PDB entry 3X1T | X-ray diffraction, 2.81 A resolution | chains J and C of the 10 polymer chains in the assembly

== Chain J ==
Molecule: 146-nt DNA strand
Sequence (146 nucleotides; row label = number of the first residue in the row):
   147 ATCAATATCCACCTGCAGATTCTACCAAAAGTGTATTTGGAAACTGCTCC
   197 ATCAAAAGGCATGTTCAGCTGAATTCAGCTGAACATGCCTTTTGATGGAG
   247 CAGTTTCCAAATACACTTTTGGTAGAATCTGCAGGTGGATATTGAT
Metal / ion sites: Mn2+ site 1: DG185, DG186; Mn2+ site 2 near DG217 (its only coordinating residue here); Mn2+ site 3 near DT232 (its only coordinating residue here); Mn2+ site 4 near DC247 (its only coordinating residue here); Mn2+ site 5 near DG280 (its only coordinating residue here)

== Chain C ==
Molecule: Histone H2A
Source organism: Mus musculus
UniProt: Q8CGP4 (Q8CGP4_MOUSE); residues 1-128 here correspond to UniProt positions 2-129 (UniProt number = residue number + 1)
Chain sequence (128 residues; row label = number of the first residue in the row):
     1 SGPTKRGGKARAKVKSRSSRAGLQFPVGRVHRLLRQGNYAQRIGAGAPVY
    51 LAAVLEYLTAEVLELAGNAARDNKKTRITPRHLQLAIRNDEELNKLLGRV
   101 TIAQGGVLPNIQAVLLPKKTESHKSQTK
Unresolved in the structure: 1-13, 119-128

== Chain J / chain C interface ==
Contacting residue pairs - 14 pairs, chain J then chain C:
  DT258(J) - Arg42(C)  hydrogen bond to the sugar
  DT258(J) - Gly44(C)  phosphate contact
  DT258(J) - Ala45(C)  hydrogen bond to the phosphate
  DA259(J) - Arg42(C)  phosphate contact
  DA259(J) - Ile43(C)  hydrogen bond to the phosphate
  DT265(J) - Val14(C)  phosphate contact
  DT266(J) - Val14(C)  phosphate contact
  DG268(J) - Arg29(C)  hydrogen bond to the phosphate
  DT269(J) - Arg29(C)  salt bridge to the phosphate
  DG277(J) - Thr76(C)  sugar contact
  DG277(J) - Arg77(C)  hydrogen bond to the sugar
  DC278(J) - Lys75(C)  phosphate contact
  DC278(J) - Thr76(C)  hydrogen bond to the phosphate
  DC278(J) - Arg77(C)  hydrogen bond to the phosphate
Also at the interface, not in a pair above, chain J (9 interface residues in all): DA279
Also at the interface, not in a pair above, chain C (11 interface residues in all): Gln41, Lys74

== Overview ==
9 residues of chain J face 11 of chain C across their interface, with 7 hydrogen bonds and 1 salt bridge.
Polar pairs include DT258(J)-Arg42(C), DG277(J)-Arg77(C) and DT258(J)-Ala45(C). DG185(J) and DG186(J) form the
Mn2+ site 1.
Chain J is a 146-nt DNA strand and chain C is Histone H2A (Mus musculus); the structure, Crystal structure of
nucleosome core particle consisting of mouse testis specific histone variants H2aa and H2ba, was determined by
X-ray diffraction, deposited together with 3X1S, 3X1U and 3X1V.
